Entry 5TN5 (X-ray diffraction, 1.89 A resolution); this record covers chains A and C of the 4 polymer chains in the assembly.

== Chain A ==
Molecule: Estrogen receptor
Organism: Homo sapiens
Notes: fragment: ligand-binding domain
Reference sequence: P03372 (ESR1_HUMAN); residue numbers follow UniProt; this construct covers 298-554
Chain sequence (257 residues; numbered 298 to 554; the number before each row is that of its first residue):
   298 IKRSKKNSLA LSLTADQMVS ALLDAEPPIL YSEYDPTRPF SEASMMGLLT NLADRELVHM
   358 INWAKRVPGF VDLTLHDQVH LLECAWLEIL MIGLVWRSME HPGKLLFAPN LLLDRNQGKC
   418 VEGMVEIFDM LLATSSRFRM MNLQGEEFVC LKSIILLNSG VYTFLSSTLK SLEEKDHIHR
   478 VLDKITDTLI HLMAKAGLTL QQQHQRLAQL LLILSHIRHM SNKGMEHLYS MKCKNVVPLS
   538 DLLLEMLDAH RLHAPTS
Not modelled in the structure: 298-303, 462-471, 549-554
Sequence notes: engineered mutation Ser-537 (Tyr in P03372)
Ligand contacts: 7G0 ((1S,3aS,5S,7aS)-5-(4-hydroxyphenyl)-7a-methyloctahydro-1H-inden-1-ol): Met-343, Leu-346, Leu-349, Ala-350, Glu-353, Leu-384, Leu-387, Met-388, Leu-391, Arg-394, Phe-404, Met-421, Ile-424, Gly-521, His-524, Leu-525

== Chain C ==
Molecule: Nuclear receptor coactivator 2
Notes: fragment: Nuclear receptor-interacting peptide
Reference sequence: Q15596 (NCOA2_HUMAN); residues 686-698 here = UniProt positions 686-698
Chain sequence (13 residues; row label = number of the first residue in the row):
   686 KHKILHRLLQ DSS

== Chain A / chain C interface ==
Contacting residue pairs (26; chain A residue first):
  Ile-358(A) / Leu-690(C)  hydrophobic
  Ile-358(A) / Leu-693(C)
  Ile-358(A) / Leu-694(C)
  Ile-358(A) / Ser-697(C)
  Asn-359(A) / Ser-697(C)
  Asn-359(A) / Ser-698(C)  hydrogen bond (side chain-backbone)
  Lys-362(A) / Leu-694(C)  hydrogen bond (side chain-backbone)
  Lys-362(A) / Ser-697(C)  hydrogen bond
  Arg-363(A) / Ser-698(C)  hydrogen bond (side chain-backbone)
  Leu-372(A) / Leu-694(C)  hydrophobic
  Leu-372(A) / Gln-695(C)
  Gln-375(A) / Leu-694(C)
  Val-376(A) / Lys-688(C)
  Val-376(A) / Leu-690(C)
  Val-376(A) / His-691(C)
  Val-376(A) / Leu-694(C)  hydrophobic
  Leu-379(A) / Leu-694(C)  hydrophobic
  Glu-380(A) / Lys-688(C)  salt bridge
  Glu-380(A) / Leu-690(C)
  Asp-538(A) / Ile-689(C)
  Leu-539(A) / Ile-689(C)
  Leu-539(A) / Leu-693(C)  hydrophobic
  Glu-542(A) / His-687(C)
  Glu-542(A) / Lys-688(C)
  Glu-542(A) / Ile-689(C)  hydrogen bond (side chain-backbone)
  Met-543(A) / Leu-690(C)  hydrophobic
Other interface residues (no listed pair), chain A (14 interface residues in all): Phe-367

== Overview ==
14 residues of chain A face 10 of chain C across their interface; the contacts include 5 hydrogen bonds and 1
salt bridge. Among the polar pairs are Glu-380(A)/Lys-688(C), Asn-359(A)/Ser-698(C) and Lys-362(A)/Leu-694(C).
Chain A binds compound 7G0.
Chain A is Estrogen receptor (Homo sapiens) and chain C is Nuclear receptor coactivator 2; the structure,
Crystal Structure of the ER-alpha Ligand-binding Domain (Y537S) in Complex with the AC-ring estrogen,
(1S,3aS,5S,7aS)-5-(4-hydroxyphenyl)-7a-methyloctahydro-1H-inden-1-ol, was determined by X-ray diffraction
(same publication as 5KR9, 5KRA, 5KRC, 5KRF, 5KRH, 5KRI and 43 further entries).
